Entry 7Z16 (electron microscopy, 2.09 A resolution); this record covers chains C and D of the 12 polymer chains in the assembly.

Chain C:
Name: Alpha-D-ribose 1-methylphosphonate 5-triphosphate synthase subunit PhnI
Organism: Escherichia coli
Notes: EC 2.7.8.37
UniProt: A0A1V3VT92 (A0A1V3VT92_ECOLX); numbering as in UniProt (aligned over 1-354)
Sequence (354 residues; row label = number of the first residue in the row):
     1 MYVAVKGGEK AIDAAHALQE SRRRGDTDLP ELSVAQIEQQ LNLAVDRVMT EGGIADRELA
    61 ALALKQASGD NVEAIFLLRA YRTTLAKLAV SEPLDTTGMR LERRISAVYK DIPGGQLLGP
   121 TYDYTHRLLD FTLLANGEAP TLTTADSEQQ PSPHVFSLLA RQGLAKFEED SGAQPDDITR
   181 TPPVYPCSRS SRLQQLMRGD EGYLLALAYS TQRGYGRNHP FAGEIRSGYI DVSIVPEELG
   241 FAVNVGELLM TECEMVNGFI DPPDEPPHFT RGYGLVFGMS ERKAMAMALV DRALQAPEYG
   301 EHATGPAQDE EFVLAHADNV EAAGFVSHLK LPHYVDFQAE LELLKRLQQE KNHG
Not modelled in the structure: 354
Bound ions: Zn2+: His328, His333

Chain D:
Name: Alpha-D-ribose 1-methylphosphonate 5-phosphate C-P lyase
Organism: Escherichia coli
Notes: EC 4.7.1.1
UniProt: J7QYU2 (J7QYU2_ECOLX); numbering as in UniProt (aligned over 1-281)
Sequence (281 residues; each row starts with the number of its first residue):
     1 MANLSGYNFA YLDEQTKRMI RRAILKAVAI PGYQVPFGGR EMPMPYGWGT GGIQLTASVI
    61 GESDVLKVID QGADDTTNAV SIRNFFKRVT GVNTTERTDD ATLIQTRHRI PETPLTEDQI
   121 IIFQVPIPEP LRFIEPRETE TRTMHALEEY GVMQVKLYED IARFGHIATT YAYPVKVNGR
   181 YVMDPSPIPK FDNPKMDMMP ALQLFGAGRE KRIYAVPPFT RVESLDFDDH PFTVQQWDEP
   241 CAICGSTHSY LDEVVLDDAG NRMFVCSDTD YCRQQSEAKN Q
Not modelled in the structure: 1, 280-281
Bound ions: Zn2+: Cys241, Cys244, Cys266, Cys272

Chain C / chain D interface:
Pairs across the interface (83):
  Met1(C) - Ala242(D)
  Tyr2(C) - Ile243(D)
  Tyr2(C) - Leu256(D)
  Tyr2(C) - Met263(D)  hydrophobic
  Lys6(C) - Asp75(D)
  Lys6(C) - Glu96(D)  salt bridge
  Gly7(C) - Asp75(D)  hydrogen bond (backbone-side chain)
  Gly8(C) - Asp75(D)  hydrogen bond (backbone-side chain)
  Glu9(C) - Val80(D)
  Glu9(C) - Asn84(D)  hydrogen bond
  Ile12(C) - Thr77(D)
  Phe76(C) - Met42(D)
  Phe76(C) - Pro43(D)
  Phe76(C) - Met44(D)
  Phe76(C) - Pro45(D)  hydrophobic
  Arg79(C) - Glu41(D)  salt bridge
  Ala80(C) - Tyr11(D)
  Ala80(C) - Met42(D)
  Arg82(C) - Arg40(D)
  Arg82(C) - Glu41(D)  salt bridge
  Thr83(C) - Arg40(D)  hydrogen bond (backbone-side chain)
  Thr83(C) - Glu41(D)  hydrogen bond (side chain-backbone)
  Thr84(C) - Tyr11(D)
  Arg180(C) - Gly38(D)
  Pro182(C) - Pro36(D)  hydrophobic
  Pro182(C) - Phe37(D)
  Pro182(C) - Gly38(D)
  Pro182(C) - Lys211(D)
  Val184(C) - Arg142(D)
  Tyr185(C) - Thr139(D)
  Arg198(C) - Glu41(D)  salt bridge
  Asp309(C) - Arg137(D)  salt bridge
  Glu311(C) - Arg137(D)
  Glu311(C) - Glu138(D)  hydrogen bond (side chain-backbone)
  Glu311(C) - Thr139(D)  hydrogen bond
  Val320(C) - Tyr46(D)  hydrophobic
  Glu321(C) - Tyr46(D)
  Glu321(C) - Arg209(D)
  Gly324(C) - Tyr46(D)
  Gly324(C) - Trp48(D)  hydrogen bond (backbone-side chain)
  Phe325(C) - Tyr46(D)  hydrogen bond (backbone-backbone)
  Phe325(C) - Pro126(D)  hydrophobic
  Phe325(C) - Arg209(D)
  Ser327(C) - Trp48(D)  hydrogen bond
  His328(C) - Gly47(D)
  His328(C) - Trp48(D)
  Leu331(C) - Trp48(D)  hydrophobic
  Leu331(C) - Asn78(D)
  Leu331(C) - Arg107(D)
  Pro332(C) - Gln71(D)  hydrogen bond (backbone-side chain)
  Pro332(C) - Thr76(D)
  Pro332(C) - Arg107(D)  hydrogen bond (backbone-side chain)
  His333(C) - Gln71(D)
  His333(C) - Arg107(D)  hydrogen bond
  His333(C) - His108(D)
  Tyr334(C) - Gln71(D)
  Tyr334(C) - Asp252(D)
  Val335(C) - Gln71(D)  hydrogen bond (backbone-side chain)
  Val335(C) - His108(D)
  Val335(C) - Arg109(D)
  Val335(C) - Pro189(D)
  Val335(C) - Tyr250(D)  hydrogen bond (backbone-side chain)
  Val335(C) - Ser267(D)
  Asp336(C) - His108(D)  salt bridge
  Asp336(C) - Tyr171(D)
  Asp336(C) - Pro187(D)
  Gln338(C) - Trp237(D)  hydrogen bond
  Gln338(C) - Tyr250(D)
  Gln338(C) - Leu251(D)
  Gln338(C) - Glu253(D)  hydrogen bond
  Ala339(C) - Thr170(D)
  Ala339(C) - Gln235(D)
  Ala339(C) - Tyr250(D)  hydrogen bond (backbone-side chain)
  Glu340(C) - Ala168(D)
  Glu340(C) - Thr170(D)  hydrogen bond
  Glu340(C) - Tyr171(D)
  Leu341(C) - Glu253(D)
  Glu342(C) - Gln235(D)
  Glu342(C) - Gln236(D)  hydrogen bond (side chain-backbone)
  Leu343(C) - Ala168(D)
  Leu343(C) - Thr170(D)
  Leu347(C) - Phe164(D)
  Glu350(C) - His166(D)  salt bridge
Other interface residues (no listed pair), chain C (45 interface residues in all): Val5, Leu85, Thr179, Lys345, Arg346
Other interface residues (no listed pair), chain D (59 interface residues in all): Tyr7, Asp70, Ala73, Ile127, Pro136, Ile167, Arg212, Val234, Phe264

Overview:
Chain C and chain D form an interface of 45 and 59 residues respectively; the contacts include 20 hydrogen
bonds and 7 salt bridges. Polar contacts include Lys6(C)-Glu96(D), Arg79(C)-Glu41(D) and Arg82(C)-Glu41(D).
His328(C) and His333(C) coordinate Zn2+.
Here chain C is Alpha-D-ribose 1-methylphosphonate 5-triphosphate synthase subunit PhnI and chain D is
Alpha-D-ribose 1-methylphosphonate 5-phosphate C-P lyase, both from Escherichia coli. Entry 7Z16 (E. coli C-P
lyase bound to PhnK/PhnL dual ABC dimer with AMPPNP and PhnK E171Q mutation) was determined by electron
microscopy (same publication as 7Z15, 7Z17, 7Z18 and 7Z19).
